PDB entry 6UTQ | X-ray diffraction, 2.39 A resolution | chains D and F of the 6 polymer chains in the assembly

# Chain D (and F)
Name: ATP-dependent sacrificial sulfur transferase LarE
From: Lactobacillus plantarum
Notes: chain F of this document is another copy of the same molecule, construct and numbering; everything in this record applies to it too
UniProtKB: A0A0G9FES3 (A0A0G9FES3_LACPN); numbering as in UniProt (aligned over 1-276)
Sequence (286 residues; each row starts with the number of its first residue):
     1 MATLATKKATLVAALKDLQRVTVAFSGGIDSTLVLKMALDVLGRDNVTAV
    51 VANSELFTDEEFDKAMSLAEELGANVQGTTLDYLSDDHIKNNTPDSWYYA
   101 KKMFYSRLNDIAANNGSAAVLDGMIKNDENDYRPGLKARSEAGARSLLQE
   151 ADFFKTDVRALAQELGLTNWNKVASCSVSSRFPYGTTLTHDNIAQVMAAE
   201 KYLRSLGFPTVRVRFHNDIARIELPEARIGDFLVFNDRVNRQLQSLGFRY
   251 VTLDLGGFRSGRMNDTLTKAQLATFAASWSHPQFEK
Not modelled in the structure: 1, 126-143, 260-286 (chain F: 1, 127-137, 261-286)
Construct notes: expression tag (277-286)
Metal / ion sites: Cd2+ site 1 near His-88 (its only coordinating residue here); Cd2+ site 2: Asp-231 (shared with 1 residue of chain E; Asp-231(F) of chain F)
What the authors report for this chain:
  - mutagenesis - D231R: unchanged catalytic activity

# Chain D / chain F interface
Pairs across the interface (18):
  Lys-36(D) with Gln-163(F)
  Glu-71(D) with Thr-156(F), hydrogen bond; Arg-159(F), salt bridge; Ala-160(F)
  Leu-72(D) with Gln-163(F)
  Gln-163(D) with Thr-168(F), hydrogen bond
  Leu-165(D) with Gln-163(F)
  Gly-166(D) with Gln-163(F); Thr-168(F)
  Leu-167(D) with Gln-163(F)
  Thr-168(D) with Trp-170(F)
  Asn-169(D) with Arg-159(F)
  Asp-231(D) with Ala-227(F); Asp-231(F)
  Val-234(D) with Glu-226(F)
  Phe-235(D) with Glu-226(F); Ala-227(F)
  Arg-238(D) with Glu-226(F), salt bridge
Interface residues without a listed pair, chain D (17 interface residues in all): Ser-67, Leu-206, Phe-208, Arg-228
Interface residues without a listed pair, chain F (10 interface residues in all): Leu-167

# In short
17 residues of chain D face 10 of chain F across their interface, with 2 hydrogen bonds and 2 salt bridges.
Polar contacts include Glu-71(D)/Arg-159(F), Arg-238(D)/Glu-226(F) and Glu-71(D)/Thr-156(F). From the paper:
D231R of chain D leaves catalytic activity unchanged.
Both chains are ATP-dependent sacrificial sulfur transferase LarE (Lactobacillus plantarum). Entry 6UTQ (LarE,
a sulfur transferase involved in synthesis of the cofactor for lactate racemase in complex with ...) was
determined by X-ray diffraction together with 6UTP, 6UTR and 6UTT from the same study.
